6RD8 - chains 1 and 5 of the 18 polymer chains in the assembly; structure by electron microscopy, 3.08 A resolution.

[Chain 1]
Name: ATP synthase associated protein ASA1
Organism: Polytomella sp. Pringsheim 198.80
UniProtKB: Q85JD5 (Q85JD5_9CHLO); residues 1-618 here = UniProt positions 1-618
Sequence (618 residues; row label = number of the first residue in the row):
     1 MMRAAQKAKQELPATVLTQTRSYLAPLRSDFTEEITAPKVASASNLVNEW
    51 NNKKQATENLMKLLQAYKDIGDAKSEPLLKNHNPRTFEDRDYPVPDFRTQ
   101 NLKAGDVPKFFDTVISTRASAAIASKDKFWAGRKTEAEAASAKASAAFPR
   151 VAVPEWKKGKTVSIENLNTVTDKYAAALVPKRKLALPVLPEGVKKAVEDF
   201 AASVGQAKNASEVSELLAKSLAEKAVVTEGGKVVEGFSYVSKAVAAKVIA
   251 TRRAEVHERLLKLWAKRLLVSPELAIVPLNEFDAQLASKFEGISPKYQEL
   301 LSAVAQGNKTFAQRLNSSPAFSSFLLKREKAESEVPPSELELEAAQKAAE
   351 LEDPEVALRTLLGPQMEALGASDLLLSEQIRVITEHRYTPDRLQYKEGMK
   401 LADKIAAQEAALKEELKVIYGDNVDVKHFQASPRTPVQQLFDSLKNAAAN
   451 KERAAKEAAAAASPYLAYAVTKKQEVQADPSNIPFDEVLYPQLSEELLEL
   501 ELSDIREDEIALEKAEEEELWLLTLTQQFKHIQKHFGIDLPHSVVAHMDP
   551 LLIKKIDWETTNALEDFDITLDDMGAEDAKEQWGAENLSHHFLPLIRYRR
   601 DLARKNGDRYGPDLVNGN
Disordered / not traced: 1-22, 618

[Chain 5]
Name: Mitochondrial F1F0 ATP synthase associated 14 kDa protein
Organism: Polytomella sp. Pringsheim 198.80
UniProtKB: A0A024FSR7 (A0A024FSR7_9CHLO); residues 1-123 here = UniProt positions 1-123
Sequence (123 residues; numbered 1 to 123; the number before each row is that of its first residue):
     1 MKLLPESLQQEAATAAVVASWVLWHLDTQLLPTIMREHKLHACWAAAAKR
    51 YNEKLFKLNPSYDRVLSLPAVSKNQVLENVFHTAPKAPVEHLEKMVSANS
   101 KVYDALNLQSKRVLIWQVKPALF

[Chain 1 / chain 5 interface]
Residue-residue contacts (150):
  L79(1) with V80(5), hydrophobic
  H82(1) with N79(5); V80(5); H82(5)
  N83(1) with V76(5)
  P84(1) with V71(5); N79(5)
  R85(1) with P69(5); V71(5), hydrogen bond (side chain-backbone); S72(5); K73(5); V76(5)
  E88(1) with P69(5); A70(5), hydrogen bond (side chain-backbone); V71(5)
  R90(1) with S67(5), hydrogen bond (side chain-backbone); L68(5); P69(5)
  V94(1) with L66(5), hydrophobic
  P95(1) with L66(5)
  D96(1) with D63(5)
  F97(1) with F56(5), hydrophobic; Y62(5), hydrophobic
  R98(1) with F56(5); K57(5), hydrogen bond (side chain-backbone); N59(5), hydrogen bond (side chain-backbone); Y62(5); D63(5), salt bridge
  F111(1) with Y62(5); D63(5); L66(5), hydrophobic
  V114(1) with L66(5), hydrophobic
  I115(1) with A70(5)
  R118(1) with L66(5), hydrogen bond (side chain-backbone); L68(5), hydrogen bond (side chain-backbone); A70(5)
  A119(1) with A70(5)
  A122(1) with V71(5), hydrophobic
  I123(1) with Q75(5)
  K126(1) with N79(5)
  V153(1) with M95(5), hydrophobic
  P154(1) with N99(5)
  W156(1) with L106(5)
  T161(1) with L106(5); L108(5)
  V162(1) with L106(5), hydrogen bond (backbone-backbone); N107(5), hydrogen bond (backbone-side chain)
  S163(1) with N107(5)
  I164(1) with Y103(5), hydrophobic; N107(5)
  L167(1) with N99(5); Y103(5), hydrophobic
  V170(1) with N99(5)
  T171(1) with V96(5)
  Y174(1) with H91(5); L92(5), hydrophobic; M95(5); N99(5), hydrogen bond
  A175(1) with L92(5)
  L178(1) with P88(5); V89(5)
  F282(1) with Y62(5), hydrophobic
  L286(1) with Y62(5), hydrophobic
  A287(1) with F56(5)
  S288(1) with F56(5)
  K289(1) with E53(5)
  F290(1) with N52(5); E53(5), hydrogen bond (backbone-side chain); F56(5), hydrophobic
  E291(1) with E53(5)
  I293(1) with F56(5), hydrophobic
  Q394(1) with V65(5)
  E397(1) with S72(5), hydrogen bond; N74(5), hydrogen bond; Q75(5)
  K400(1) with N74(5)
  L401(1) with K73(5); N74(5); L77(5), hydrophobic
  K404(1) with N74(5), hydrogen bond; E78(5), salt bridge
  Q408(1) with L77(5)
  S463(1) with Y103(5)
  P464(1) with Y103(5)
  Y465(1) with V96(5); N99(5); S100(5); Y103(5), hydrophobic
  L466(1) with S100(5)
  A469(1) with V96(5), hydrophobic
  K473(1) with V89(5); L92(5); E93(5), salt bridge
  Q477(1) with V89(5)
  L500(1) with K73(5), hydrogen bond (backbone-side chain); V76(5), hydrophobic
  E501(1) with K73(5), salt bridge
  E507(1) with P69(5)
  K514(1) with R64(5), hydrogen bond (backbone-side chain); S67(5)
  A515(1) with R64(5)
  W521(1) with L55(5), hydrophobic
  L522(1) with L55(5), hydrophobic; N59(5)
  L525(1) with Y51(5)
  F529(1) with W44(5), hydrophobic
  F536(1) with E37(5); L40(5), hydrophobic; H41(5)
  H542(1) with T33(5), hydrogen bond (side chain-backbone); R36(5); E37(5), salt bridge
  V545(1) with L40(5), hydrophobic
  L552(1) with L40(5), hydrophobic
  I553(1) with R36(5)
  I556(1) with M35(5); R36(5); K39(5); L40(5)
  D557(1) with R36(5), salt bridge
  E559(1) with K39(5), salt bridge
  T560(1) with M35(5)
  E565(1) with M35(5); K39(5), hydrogen bond (backbone-side chain)
  D568(1) with H38(5), salt bridge; K39(5)
  D578(1) with R50(5)
  K580(1) with A46(5)
  E581(1) with A46(5); R50(5), salt bridge
  Q582(1) with R50(5)
  W583(1) with K39(5); A42(5); C43(5), hydrophobic
  G584(1) with C43(5); A47(5)
  A585(1) with A47(5)
  N587(1) with C43(5), hydrogen bond
  L588(1) with C43(5); W44(5), hydrophobic; A47(5), hydrophobic; Y51(5)
  H591(1) with W44(5); Y51(5), hydrogen bond
  F592(1) with Y51(5), hydrophobic; K54(5); L55(5), hydrophobic; L58(5), hydrophobic
  L595(1) with L58(5), hydrophobic
  R599(1) with L58(5), hydrogen bond (side chain-backbone)
Other interface residues (no listed pair), chain 1 (95 interface residues in all): V151, A152, D283, I405, L497, D504, I532, L564
Other interface residues (no listed pair), chain 5 (62 interface residues in all): L31, P32, K49, P60, F81, V102

[In short]
Chain 1 and chain 5 form an interface of 95 and 62 residues respectively; the contacts include 21 hydrogen
bonds and 9 salt bridges. Polar pairs include R98(1)-D63(5), K404(1)-E78(5) and K473(1)-E93(5).
Here chain 1 is ATP synthase associated protein ASA1 and chain 5 is Mitochondrial F1F0 ATP synthase associated
14 kDa protein, both from Polytomella sp. Pringsheim 198.80. Entry 6RD8 (CryoEM structure of Polytomella F-ATP
synthase, c-ring position 2, focussed refinement of Fo and peripheral stalk) was determined by electron
microscopy, deposited together with 6RD4, 6RD5, 6RD6, 6RD7, 6RD9, 6RDA and 46 further entries.
